5UHB - chains C and H of the 8 polymer chains in the assembly; structure by X-ray diffraction, 4.29 A resolution (low resolution: residue-level contacts below are approximate; hydrogen-bond / salt-bridge calls are withheld).

# Chain C
Molecule: DNA-directed RNA polymerase subunit beta
Organism: Mycobacterium tuberculosis (strain ATCC 25618 / H37Rv)
Notes: EC 2.7.7.6
UniProt: P9WGY9 (RPOB_MYCTU); residue numbers follow UniProt; this construct covers 1-1178
Amino-acid sequence (1178 residues; each row starts with the number of its first residue):
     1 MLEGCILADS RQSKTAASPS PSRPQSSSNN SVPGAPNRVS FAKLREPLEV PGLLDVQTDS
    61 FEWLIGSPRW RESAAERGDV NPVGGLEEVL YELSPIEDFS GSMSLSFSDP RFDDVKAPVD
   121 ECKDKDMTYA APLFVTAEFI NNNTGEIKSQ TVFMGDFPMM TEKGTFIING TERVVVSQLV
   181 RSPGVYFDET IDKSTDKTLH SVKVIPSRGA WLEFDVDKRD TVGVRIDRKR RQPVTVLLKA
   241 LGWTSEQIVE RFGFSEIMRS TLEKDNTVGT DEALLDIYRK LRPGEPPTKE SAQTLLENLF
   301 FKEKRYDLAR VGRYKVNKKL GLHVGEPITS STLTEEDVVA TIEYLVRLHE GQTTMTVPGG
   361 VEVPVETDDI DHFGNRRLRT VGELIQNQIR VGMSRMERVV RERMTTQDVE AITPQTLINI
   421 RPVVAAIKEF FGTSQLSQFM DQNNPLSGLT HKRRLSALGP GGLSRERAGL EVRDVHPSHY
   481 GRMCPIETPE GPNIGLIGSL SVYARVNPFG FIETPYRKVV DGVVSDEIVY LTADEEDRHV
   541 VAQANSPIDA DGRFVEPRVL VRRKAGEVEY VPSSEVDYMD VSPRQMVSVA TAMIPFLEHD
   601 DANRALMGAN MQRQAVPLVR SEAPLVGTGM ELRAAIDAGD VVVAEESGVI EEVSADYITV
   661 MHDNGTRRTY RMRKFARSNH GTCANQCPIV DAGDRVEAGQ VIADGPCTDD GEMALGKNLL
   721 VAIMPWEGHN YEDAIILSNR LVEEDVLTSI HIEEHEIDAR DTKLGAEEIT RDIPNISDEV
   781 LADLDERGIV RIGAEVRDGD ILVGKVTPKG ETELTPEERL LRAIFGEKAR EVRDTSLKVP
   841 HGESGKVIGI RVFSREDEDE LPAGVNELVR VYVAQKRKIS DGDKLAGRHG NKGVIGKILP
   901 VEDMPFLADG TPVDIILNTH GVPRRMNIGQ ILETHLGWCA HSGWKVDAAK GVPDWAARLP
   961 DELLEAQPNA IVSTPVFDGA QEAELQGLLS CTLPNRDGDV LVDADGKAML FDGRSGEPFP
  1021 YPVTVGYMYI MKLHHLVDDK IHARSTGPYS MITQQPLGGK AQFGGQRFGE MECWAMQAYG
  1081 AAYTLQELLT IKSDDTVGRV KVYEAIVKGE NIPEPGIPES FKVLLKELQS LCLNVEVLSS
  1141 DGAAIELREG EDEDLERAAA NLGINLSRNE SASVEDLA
Not modelled in the structure: 1-27, 1154-1178
Residues lining bound ligands: rifampicin (RFP): Arg-173, Val-176, Ser-434, Gln-435, Leu-436, Ser-437, Gln-438, Phe-439, Met-440, Asp-441, His-451, Arg-454, Ser-456, Leu-458, Arg-465, Pro-489, Asn-493, Ile-497, Arg-613, His-680
Curated features (UniProtKB/Swiss-Prot):
  - natural variant: Val-423 (V423A: In strain: vr1), Leu-436 (L436P: In strain: vr2), Ser-437 (S437T: In strain: vr3), Gln-438 to Asp-441 (sequence variant, change not given here; In strain: RJ49), Gln-438 (Q438L: In strain: vr4), Phe-439 (F439V: In strain: RJ37), Met-440 to Asn-443 (deletion: In strain: RJ55), Asp-441 (D441V: In strain: vr3), Leu-449 to Lys-452 (sequence variant, change not given here; In strain: RJ48), His-451 (H451D: In strain: vr5; H451L: In strain: SP28; H451N: In strain: vr6; H451P: In strain: vr8; H451Q: In strain: vr1; H451R: In strain: vr7), Ser-456 (S456L: In strain: vr11 and RJ37; S456Q: In strain: vr9; S456W: In strain: vr10), Leu-458 (L458P: In strain: vr12 and SP22)
  - mutagenesis: Glu-138 (E138R: Weakens interaction with TRCF and CarD), Ile-147 (I147A: Weakens interaction with TRCF and CarD), Lys-148 (K148A: Does not affect association with TRCF, but weakens interaction with CarD), Ser-149 (S149A: Does not affect association with TRCF, but weakens interaction with CarD)

# Chain H
Molecule: 23-nt DNA strand
Sequence (23 nucleotides; row label = number of the first residue in the row):
     1 TATAATGGGA GCTGTCACGG ATG

# Chain C / chain H interface
Contacting residue pairs (18; chain C residue first):
  Arg-181(C) / DG14(H)
  Ser-207(C) / DT13(H)
  Trp-211(C) / DT13(H)
  Trp-211(C) / DG14(H)
  Asp-227(C) / DG11(H)
  Arg-282(C) / DG9(H)
  Arg-305(C) / DA10(H)
  Arg-305(C) / DG11(H)
  Ile-370(C) / DG14(H)
  Asp-371(C) / DG14(H)
  Arg-376(C) / DG14(H)
  Arg-398(C) / DG9(H)
  Gly-461(C) / DT13(H)
  Leu-463(C) / DG14(H)
  Glu-466(C) / DT15(H)
  Arg-467(C) / DT13(H)
  Arg-467(C) / DT15(H)
  Val-472(C) / DG14(H)
Other interface residues (no listed pair), chain C (18 interface residues in all): Gly-209, Ala-210, Glu-471
Other interface residues (no listed pair), chain H (7 interface residues in all): DC16

# Summary
Chain C and chain H form an interface of 18 and 7 residues respectively. Bound to chain C: rifampicin. UniProt
lists 4 mutagenesis sites on chain C.
Here chain C is DNA-directed RNA polymerase subunit beta (Mycobacterium tuberculosis (strain ATCC 25618 /
H37Rv)) and chain H is a 23-nt DNA strand. Entry 5UHB (Crystal structure of Mycobacterium tuberculosis
transcription initiation complex in complex with Rifampin) was determined by X-ray diffraction (same
publication as 5UH5, 5UH6, 5UH8, 5UH9, 5UHA, 5UHC and 4 further entries).
